8OH9 - chains C and L of the 12 polymer chains in the assembly; structure by electron microscopy, 3.20 A resolution.

[Chain C (and L)]
Name: Formate dehydrogenase-O, major subunit
From: Sporomusa ovata DSM 2662
Notes: chain L of this document is another copy of the same molecule, construct and numbering; everything in this record applies to it too
UniProtKB: A0A0U1KYI6 (A0A0U1KYI6_9FIRM); numbering as in UniProt (aligned over 1-1172)
Amino-acid sequence (1172 residues; numbered 1 to 1172; the number before each row is that of its first residue):
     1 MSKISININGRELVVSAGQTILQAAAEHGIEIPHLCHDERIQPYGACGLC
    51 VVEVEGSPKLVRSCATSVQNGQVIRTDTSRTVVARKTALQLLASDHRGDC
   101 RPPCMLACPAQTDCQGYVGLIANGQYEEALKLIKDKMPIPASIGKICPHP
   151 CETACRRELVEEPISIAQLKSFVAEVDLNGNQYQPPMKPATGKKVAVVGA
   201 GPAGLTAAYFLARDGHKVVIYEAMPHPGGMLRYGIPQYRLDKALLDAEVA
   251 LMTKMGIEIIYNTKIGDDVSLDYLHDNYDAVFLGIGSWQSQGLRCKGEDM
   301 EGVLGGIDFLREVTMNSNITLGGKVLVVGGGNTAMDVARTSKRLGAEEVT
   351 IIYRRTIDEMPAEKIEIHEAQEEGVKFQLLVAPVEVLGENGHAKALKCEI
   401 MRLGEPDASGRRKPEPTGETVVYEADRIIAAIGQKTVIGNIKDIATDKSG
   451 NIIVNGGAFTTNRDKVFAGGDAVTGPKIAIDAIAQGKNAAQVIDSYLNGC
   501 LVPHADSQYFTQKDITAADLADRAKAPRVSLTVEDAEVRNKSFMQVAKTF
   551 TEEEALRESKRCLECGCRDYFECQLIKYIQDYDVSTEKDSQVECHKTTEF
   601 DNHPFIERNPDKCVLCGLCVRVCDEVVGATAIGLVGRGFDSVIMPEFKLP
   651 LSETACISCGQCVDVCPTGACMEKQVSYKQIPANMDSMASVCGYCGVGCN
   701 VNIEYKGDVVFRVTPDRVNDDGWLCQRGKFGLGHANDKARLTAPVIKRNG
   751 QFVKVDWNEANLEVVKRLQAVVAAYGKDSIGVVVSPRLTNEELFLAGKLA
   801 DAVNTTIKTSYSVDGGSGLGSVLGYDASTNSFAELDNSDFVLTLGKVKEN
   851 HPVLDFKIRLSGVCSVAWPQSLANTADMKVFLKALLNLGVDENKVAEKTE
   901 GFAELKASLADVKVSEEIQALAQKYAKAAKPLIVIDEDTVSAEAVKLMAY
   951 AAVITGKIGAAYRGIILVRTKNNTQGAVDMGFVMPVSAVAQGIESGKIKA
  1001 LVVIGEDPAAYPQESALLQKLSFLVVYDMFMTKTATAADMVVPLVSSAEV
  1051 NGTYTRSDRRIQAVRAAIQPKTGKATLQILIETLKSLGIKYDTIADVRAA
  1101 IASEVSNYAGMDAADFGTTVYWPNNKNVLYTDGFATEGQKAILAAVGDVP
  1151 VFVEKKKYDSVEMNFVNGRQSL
Ion coordination: 2Fe-2S cluster Fe: C36, C47, C50, C64; 4Fe-4S cluster Fe site 1: H96, C100, C567, C573; 4Fe-4S cluster Fe site 2: C104, C155, C562, C565; 4Fe-4S cluster Fe site 3: C108, C147, C151, K170; 4Fe-4S cluster Fe site 4: C613, C616, C619, C666; 4Fe-4S cluster Fe site 5: C623, C656, C659, C662; 4Fe-4S cluster Fe site 6: C692, C695, C699, C725
Ligand contacts:
  - FAD (flavin-adenine dinucleotide): I146, C147, P148, V198, G199, A200, G201, P202, A203, Y221, E222, A223, M224, G228, G229, M230, L231, G234, I235, R239, T263, K264, I265, G284, I285, G286, S287, W288, L310, N332, T333, D336, Q434, I441, G470, D471, K477, I478, A479, A482
  - 2Fe-2S cluster (FES): H34, L35, C36, H37, G45, A46, C47, G48, C50, R62, C64
  - 4Fe-4S cluster (SF4), molecule 1: H96, G98, D99, C100, F510, C567, Y570, C573, L575, I576, K612, T668, G669
  - 4Fe-4S cluster (SF4), molecule 2: P102, P103, C104, Q115, A154, C155, R156, R157, I164, I166, C562, L563, E564, C565
  - 4Fe-4S cluster (SF4), molecule 3: C108, P109, T112, C114, Y117, M137, I143, C147, H149, P150, C151, I166, A167, K170, I480
  - 4Fe-4S cluster (SF4), molecule 4: I606, C623, V627, A629, A631, I632, L651, C656, I657, S658, C659, G660, Q661, C662
  - 4Fe-4S cluster (SF4), molecule 5: R608, C613, V614, L615, C616, G617, L618, C619, I643, C666, P667, T668, A670, C671
  - 4Fe-4S cluster (SF4), molecule 6: C692, Y694, C695, V697, G698, C699, L724, C725, R727, G728, H851, P852, V853
What the authors report for this chain:
  - 4Fe-4S cluster coordination: K170
  - mutagenesis - R239A, R239K: decreased catalytic activity on NADPH
  - mutagenesis - R239K: decreased catalytic activity on NADP+
  - mutagenesis - R239A: abolished catalytic activity on NADP+
  - mutagenesis - K170A, K170C, K170R, R239A, R239K: decreased catalytic activity on MVox
  - mutagenesis - K170A, K170C: abolished catalytic activity (physiological activities)
  - mutagenesis - K170R: decreased catalytic activity (physiological activities)
  - mutagenesis - C114A: decreased catalytic activity

[Interface between chain C and chain L]
Pairs across the interface (13; chain C residue first):
  N262(C) - Y273(L)
  T263(C) - Y273(L)  hydrogen bond
  D267(C) - S270(L)
  D268(C) - D268(L)
  D268(C) - V269(L)
  D268(C) - S270(L)  hydrogen bond (backbone-backbone)
  D268(C) - Y273(L)
  V269(C) - D268(L)
  S270(C) - D267(L)
  S270(C) - D268(L)  hydrogen bond (backbone-backbone)
  Y273(C) - N262(L)
  Y273(C) - T263(L)  hydrogen bond
  Y273(C) - D268(L)
Interface residues without a listed pair, chain C (8 interface residues in all): I260
Interface residues without a listed pair, chain L (8 interface residues in all): I260

[Summary]
Chain C and chain L each contribute 8 residues to their interface; the contacts include 4 hydrogen bonds.
Polar contacts include T263(C)-Y273(L) and D268(C)-S270(L). The paper reports that K170A, K170C and K170R of
chain C, among others, reduce catalytic activity on MVox; 4Fe-4S cluster coordination by K170(C); 6
substitutions were tested in all.
Both chains are Formate dehydrogenase-O, major subunit (Sporomusa ovata DSM 2662). Entry 8OH9 (Cryo-EM
structure of the electron bifurcating transhydrogenase StnABC complex from Sporomusa Ovata (state 1)) was
determined by electron microscopy (same publication as 8OH5).
